PDB entry 5A8K | X-ray diffraction, 1.41 A resolution | chains A and C of the 6 polymer chains in the assembly

# Chain A
Molecule: Methyl-coenzyme M reductase
Source organism: Methanothermobacter wolfeii
Notes: EC 2.8.4.1
Sequence (550 residues; each row starts with the number of its first residue):
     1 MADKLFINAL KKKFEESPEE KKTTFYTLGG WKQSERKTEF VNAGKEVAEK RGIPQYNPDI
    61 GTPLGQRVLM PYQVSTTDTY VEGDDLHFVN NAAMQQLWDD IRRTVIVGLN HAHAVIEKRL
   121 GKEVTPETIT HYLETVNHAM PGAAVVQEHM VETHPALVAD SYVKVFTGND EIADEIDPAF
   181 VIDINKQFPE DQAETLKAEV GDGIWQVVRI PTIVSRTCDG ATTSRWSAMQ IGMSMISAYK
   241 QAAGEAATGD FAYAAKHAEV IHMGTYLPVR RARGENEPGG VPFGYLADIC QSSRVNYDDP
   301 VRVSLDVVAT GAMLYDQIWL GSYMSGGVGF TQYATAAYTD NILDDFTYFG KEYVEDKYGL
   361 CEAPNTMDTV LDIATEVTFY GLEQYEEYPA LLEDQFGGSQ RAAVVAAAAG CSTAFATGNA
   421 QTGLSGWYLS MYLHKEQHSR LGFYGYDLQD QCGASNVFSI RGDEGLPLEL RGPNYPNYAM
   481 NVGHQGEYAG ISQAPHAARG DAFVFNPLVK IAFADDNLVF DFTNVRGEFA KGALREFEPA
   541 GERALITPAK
Unresolved in the structure: 1, 550
Modified / non-standard residues: His257 (n1-methylated histidine; MHS); Arg271 (5-methyl-arginine; AGM); Gln400 (2-methyl-glutamine; MGN); Gly445 (thioglycin; GL3); Cys452 (s-methylcysteine; SMC)

# Chain C
Molecule: Methyl-coenzyme M reductase
Source organism: Methanothermobacter wolfeii
Notes: EC 2.8.4.1
Sequence (249 residues; numbered 1 to 249; the number before each row is that of its first residue):
     1 MAQYYPGTSK VAQNRRNFCN PEYELEKLRE ISDEDVVKIL GHRAPGEEYP SVHPPLEEMD
    61 EPEDAIREMV EPIDGAKAGD RVRYIQFTDS MYFAPAQPYV RSRAYLCRYR GADAGTLSGR
   121 QIIETRERDL EKVSKELLET EFFDPARSGV RGKSVHGHSL RLDEDGMMFD MLRRQIYNKD
   181 TGKVEMVKNQ IGDELDEPVD LGEPLDEETL MDKTTIYRVD GEAYRDDVEA VEIMQRIHVL
   241 RSQGGYNPE
Unresolved in the structure: 1

# Chain A / chain C interface
Pairs across the interface - 107 pairs, chain A then chain C:
  Phe14(A) with Arg161(C)
  Glu16(A) with Arg161(C), salt bridge
  Glu20(A) with Arg161(C)
  Lys21(A) with Tyr92(C); Arg161(C); Leu162(C), hydrogen bond (backbone-backbone); Asp220(C), salt bridge
  Lys22(A) with Leu162(C); Asp163(C); Glu164(C)
  Thr23(A) with Arg161(C), hydrogen bond; Leu162(C), hydrogen bond (backbone-backbone); Asp163(C); Glu164(C)
  Phe25(A) with Arg161(C); Phe169(C), hydrophobic
  Tyr26(A) with Phe169(C); Asp170(C), hydrogen bond (side chain-backbone); Arg173(C)
  Thr62(A) with Lys153(C); Ser154(C); Met171(C); Leu172(C)
  Pro63(A) with Met171(C)
  Leu64(A) with Met171(C)
  Gln66(A) with Phe169(C); Met171(C)
  Arg67(A) with His156(C), hydrogen bond; Leu160(C); Phe169(C)
  Met367(A) with His238(C); Val239(C), hydrophobic; Ser242(C)
  Leu371(A) with Gln235(C)
  Thr375(A) with Gln235(C), hydrogen bond
  Glu376(A) with Arg225(C), salt bridge
  Phe379(A) with Tyr224(C), hydrophobic; Arg225(C)
  Glu383(A) with Arg225(C), salt bridge
  Glu386(A) with Tyr217(C); Arg218(C), hydrogen bond (backbone-side chain); Val219(C), hydrogen bond (side chain-backbone)
  Glu387(A) with Val219(C)
  Pro389(A) with Tyr92(C); Arg161(C)
  Leu392(A) with Met91(C), hydrophobic; Tyr92(C); Ser159(C)
  Glu393(A) with Ser159(C), hydrogen bond (backbone-backbone); Leu160(C); Arg161(C), salt bridge
  Phe396(A) with His156(C); His158(C); Ser159(C), hydrogen bond (backbone-side chain)
  Gly398(A) with Ser118(C), hydrogen bond (backbone-side chain)
  Arg401(A) with Met91(C); His158(C), hydrogen bond; Ser159(C)
  Ser425(A) with His238(C), hydrogen bond
  Leu429(A) with His238(C)
  Tyr432(A) with Met234(C); His238(C); Arg241(C), hydrogen bond
  Leu433(A) with Tyr224(C)
  Lys435(A) with Tyr99(C); Arg103(C)
  Glu436(A) with Tyr5(C), hydrogen bond; Arg15(C), salt bridge; Arg103(C), salt bridge; Tyr217(C); Tyr224(C); Met234(C)
  Gln437(A) with Arg15(C); Tyr217(C), hydrogen bond (backbone-backbone); Tyr224(C)
  His438(A) with Met91(C); Ile216(C); Tyr217(C)
  Ser439(A) with Arg15(C); Gln97(C); Pro98(C); Tyr99(C), hydrogen bond (backbone-backbone); Val100(C), hydrogen bond (side chain-backbone)
  Arg440(A) with Asp89(C), hydrogen bond (side chain-backbone); Met91(C); Gln97(C), hydrogen bond; Pro98(C); Tyr99(C); Ser118(C), hydrogen bond (side chain-backbone); His158(C); Ile216(C)
  Leu441(A) with Tyr99(C); Ser118(C)
  Gly442(A) with Leu117(C); Ser118(C), hydrogen bond (backbone-backbone)
  Tyr444(A) with Gly115(C); Thr116(C); Leu117(C); Ile122(C)
  Asp447(A) with Tyr99(C)
  Gln451(A) with Arg241(C), hydrogen bond
  Ala454(A) with His238(C); Ser242(C)
  Ser455(A) with Arg241(C); Gly245(C)
  Phe458(A) with Tyr246(C)
  Ser459(A) with Gly245(C)
Other interface residues (no listed pair), chain A (51 interface residues in all): Val370, Ala390, Gly397, Tyr428, Phe443
Other interface residues (no listed pair), chain C (49 interface residues in all): Phe93, Met168, Thr215, Val231

# Overview
The interface between chain A and chain C involves 51 residues on one side and 49 on the other, with 23
hydrogen bonds and 7 salt bridges. Polar contacts include Glu16(A)-Arg161(C), Lys21(A)-Asp220(C) and
Glu376(A)-Arg225(C).
Here chain A is Methyl-coenzyme M reductase and chain C is Methyl-coenzyme M reductase, both from
Methanothermobacter wolfeii. Entry 5A8K (Methyl-coenzyme M reductase from methanothermobacter wolfeii at 1.4 A
resolution) was determined by X-ray diffraction together with 5A8R, 5A8W and 5A0Y from the same study.
